PDB entry 3ZIY | X-ray diffraction, 1.01 A resolution | chain A

== Chain A ==
Molecule: Copper-containing nitrite reductase
Source organism: Ralstonia pickettii
Notes: EC 1.7.2.1
UniProtKB: E2STD2 (E2STD2_9RALS); residues 1-468 here correspond to UniProt positions 32-499 (UniProt number = residue number + 31)
Chain sequence (468 residues; numbered 1 to 468; the number before each row is that of its first residue):
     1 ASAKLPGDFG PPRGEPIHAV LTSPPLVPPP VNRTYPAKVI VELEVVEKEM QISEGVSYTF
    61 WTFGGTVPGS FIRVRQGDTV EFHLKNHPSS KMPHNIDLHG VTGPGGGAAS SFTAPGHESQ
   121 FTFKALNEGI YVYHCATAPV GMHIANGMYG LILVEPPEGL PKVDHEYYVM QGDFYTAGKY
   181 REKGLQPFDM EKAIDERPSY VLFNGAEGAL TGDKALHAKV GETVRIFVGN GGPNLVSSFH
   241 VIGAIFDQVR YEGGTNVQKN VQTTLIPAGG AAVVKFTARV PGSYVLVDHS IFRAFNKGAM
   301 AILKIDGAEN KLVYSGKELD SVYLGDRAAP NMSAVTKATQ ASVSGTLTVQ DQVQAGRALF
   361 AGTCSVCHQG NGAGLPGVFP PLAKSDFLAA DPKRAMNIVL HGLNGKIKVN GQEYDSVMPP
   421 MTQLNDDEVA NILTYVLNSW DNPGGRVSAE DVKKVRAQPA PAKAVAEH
Disordered / not traced: 1-3, 461-468
Glycans and other covalent adducts: heme c (HEC) linked to C364, C367
Ion coordination: Cu ion site 1: H94, C135, H143, M148; Cu ion site 2: H99, H134, H289; heme c Fe: H368, M418
Residues lining bound ligands: heme c (HEC): M92, T363, V366, H368, V378, F379, P380, P381, L382, S385, F387, L388, A395, I398, V399, L403, N404, G405, I407, V409, Y414, D415, S416, V417, M418, P419, M421, L424, I432, L433
From the paper describing this entry:
  - Cu ion coordination: H143
  - binding site for heme c: M92, A138
  - Cu ion coordination through a water molecule: D97
  - self-association interface (contacts with another copy of this molecule); pairs are residue here / residue on that copy: D97-Y323 (hydrogen bond)
  - binding site for Cu ion: D97
  - interface residues: D97

== Summary ==
Heme c is covalently linked to C364. H94, C135, H143 and M148 coordinate Cu ion site 1. The Cu ion site 2 is
built by H99, H134 and H289. The paper reports a binding site for heme c at M92 and A138; a binding site for
Cu ion at D97.
Chain A is Copper-containing nitrite reductase (Ralstonia pickettii); the structure, Structure of three-domain
heme-Cu nitrite reductase from Ralstonia pickettii at 1.01 A resolution, was determined by X-ray diffraction
(same publication as 2YQB, 3ZBM and 4AX3).
